7C4J - chains B and F of the 12 polymer chains in the assembly; structure by electron microscopy, 2.89 A resolution.

[Chain B]
Protein: SWI/SNF complex subunit SWI3
Source organism: Saccharomyces cerevisiae S288C
UniProtKB: P32591 (SWI3_YEAST); residue numbers follow UniProt; this construct covers 1-825
Amino-acid sequence (825 residues; numbered 1 to 825; the number before each row is that of its first residue):
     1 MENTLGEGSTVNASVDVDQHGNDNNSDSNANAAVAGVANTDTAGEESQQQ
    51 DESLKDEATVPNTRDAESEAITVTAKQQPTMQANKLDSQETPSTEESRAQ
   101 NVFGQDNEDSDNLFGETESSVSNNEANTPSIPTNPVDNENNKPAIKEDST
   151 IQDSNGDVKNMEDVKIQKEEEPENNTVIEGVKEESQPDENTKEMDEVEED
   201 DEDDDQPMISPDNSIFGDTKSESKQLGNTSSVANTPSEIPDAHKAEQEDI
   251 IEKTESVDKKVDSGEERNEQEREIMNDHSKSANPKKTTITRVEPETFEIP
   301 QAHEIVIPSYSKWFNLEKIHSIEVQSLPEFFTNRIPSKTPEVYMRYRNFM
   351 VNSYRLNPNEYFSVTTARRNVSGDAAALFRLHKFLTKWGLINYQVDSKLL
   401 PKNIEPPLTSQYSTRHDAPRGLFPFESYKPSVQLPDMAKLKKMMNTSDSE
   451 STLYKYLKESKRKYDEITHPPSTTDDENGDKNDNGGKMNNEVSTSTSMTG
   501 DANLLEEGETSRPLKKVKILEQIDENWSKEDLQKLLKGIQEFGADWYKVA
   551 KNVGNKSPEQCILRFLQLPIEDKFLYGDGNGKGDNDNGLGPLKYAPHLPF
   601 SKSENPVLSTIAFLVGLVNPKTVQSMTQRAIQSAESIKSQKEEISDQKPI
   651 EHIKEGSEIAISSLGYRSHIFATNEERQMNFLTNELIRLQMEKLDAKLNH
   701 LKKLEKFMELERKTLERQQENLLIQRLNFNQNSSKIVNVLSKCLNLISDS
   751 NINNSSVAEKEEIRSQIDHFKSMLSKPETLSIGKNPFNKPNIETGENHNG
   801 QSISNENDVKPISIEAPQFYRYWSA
Disordered / not traced: 1-298, 469-513, 580-586, 641-665, 743-760, 789-825

[Chain F]
Protein: SWI/SNF chromatin-remodeling complex subunit SNF5
Source organism: Saccharomyces cerevisiae S288C
UniProtKB: P18480 (SNF5_YEAST); residue numbers follow UniProt; this construct covers 1-905
Amino-acid sequence (905 residues; row label = number of the first residue in the row):
     1 MNNQPQGTNSVPNSIGNIFSNIGTPSFNMAQIPQQLYQSLTPQQLQMIQQ
    51 RHQQLLRSRLQQQQQQQQQTSPPPQTHQSPPPPPQQSQPIANQSATSTPP
   101 PPPAPHNLHPQIGQVPLAPAPINLPPQIAQLPLATQQQVLNKLRQQAIAK
   151 NNPQVVNAITVAQQQVQRQIEQQKGQQTAQTQLEQQRQLLVQQQQQQQLR
   201 NQIQRQQQQQFRHHVQIQQQQQKQQQQQQQHQQQQQQQQQQQQQQQQQQQ
   251 QQQQQQQQQQQQQQQQQQGQIPQSQQVPQVRSMSGQPPTNVQPTIGQLPQ
   301 LPKLNLPKYQTIQYDPPETKLPYPTYWSDKKADTDTLLYEQIIQRDKINK
   351 YSLIRETNGYDPFSIYGFSNKEYISRLWHTLKYYQDLKNTRMKSITSTSQ
   401 KIPSASIWGNGYSGYGNGITNTTTRVIPQVEVGNRKHYLEDKLKVYKQAM
   451 NETSEQLVPIRLEFDQDRDRFFLRDTLLWNKNDKLIKIEDFVDDMLRDYR
   501 FEDATREQHIDTICQSIQEQIQEFQGNPYIELNQDRLGGDDLRIRIKLDI
   551 VVGQNQLIDQFEWDISNSDNCPEEFAESMCQELELPGEFVTAIAHSIREQ
   601 VHMYHKSLALLGYNFDGSAIEDDDIRSRMLPTITLDDVYRPAAESKIFTP
   651 NLLQISAAELERLDKDKDRDTRRKRRQGRSNRRGMLALSGTSASNTSMNG
   701 VHNTVAAGNASSLPPGEILLPDIADIPRTFRTPVPSTLMPGGVDVGPSVE
   751 SYELRNTTTYKSRPDRPKPVSPPCYIIDHIPGHSLLLSIKLPGKVNTKEE
   801 FAAAPNDTSSGTNAMLPSPESLKTKLNSNIRAGVTIPSIPNPIANHTVTN
   851 SPNPTLQPVIPGGAASKSVPTPSLPIAPPVAPHDSEATLLTNSNNGSSNN
   901 NTQNT
Disordered / not traced: 1-315, 667-720, 753-905

[Chain B / chain F interface]
Contacting residue pairs (86):
  P328(B) with L537(F), hydrophobic
  E329(B) with L537(F); N567(F), hydrogen bond
  T332(B) with L537(F)
  R334(B) with R536(F)
  I335(B) with G538(F); G539(F); D541(F)
  S337(B) with D541(F), hydrogen bond; T632(F); I633(F)
  K338(B) with G538(F)
  V342(B) with T634(F)
  R345(B) with L635(F); V638(F)
  Y346(B) with I633(F); V638(F), hydrophobic
  F349(B) with Y639(F)
  S363(B) with E582(F)
  V364(B) with S578(F); E582(F), hydrogen bond (backbone-side chain)
  T365(B) with E582(F), hydrogen bond; P650(F)
  R368(B) with D559(F), salt bridge; F561(F); M579(F); R640(F), hydrogen bond (backbone-side chain); P650(F)
  R369(B) with R640(F), hydrogen bond (backbone-side chain); S645(F), hydrogen bond (backbone-side chain); F648(F); T649(F)
  N370(B) with R640(F), hydrogen bond (backbone-backbone)
  V371(B) with V638(F); Y639(F), hydrophobic; R640(F)
  S372(B) with E562(F); I633(F); D637(F); V638(F), hydrogen bond (backbone-backbone); R640(F)
  G373(B) with E562(F); I633(F)
  D374(B) with R543(F); W563(F); D564(F), hydrogen bond (side chain-backbone); N570(F)
  A375(B) with E562(F), hydrogen bond (backbone-backbone); F575(F), hydrophobic
  A376(B) with W563(F), hydrophobic; N570(F)
  F379(B) with E574(F); S578(F)
  R380(B) with N567(F); D569(F); N570(F), hydrogen bond
  K383(B) with E574(F), salt bridge
  P401(B) with Q581(F)
  K402(B) with Q581(F); E584(F)
  N403(B) with Q581(F), hydrogen bond
  I404(B) with E584(F); L585(F)
  D417(B) with G411(F); Y412(F); S413(F), hydrogen bond (side chain-backbone); Y415(F)
  A418(B) with G411(F); Y412(F)
  P419(B) with Y412(F)
  R420(B) with S406(F); W408(F); G409(F), hydrogen bond (side chain-backbone); N421(F)
  F425(B) with L387(F), hydrophobic; I407(F), hydrophobic
  S427(B) with Y383(F)
  I467(B) with Y323(F), hydrophobic
  A595(B) with F368(F)
  P596(B) with F368(F)
  H597(B) with Y373(F)
  F600(B) with E356(F)
  S601(B) with E356(F)
  S603(B) with N349(F); S352(F); L353(F)
Also at the interface, not in a pair above, chain B (49 interface residues in all): P336, Y361, P406, F423, T468, K602
Also at the interface, not in a pair above, chain F (59 interface residues in all): I348, N410, G416, T420, E577, P586, M739

[In short]
The interface between chain B and chain F involves 49 residues on one side and 59 on the other, with 15
hydrogen bonds and 2 salt bridges. Polar contacts include R368(B)-D559(F), K383(B)-E574(F) and
E329(B)-N567(F).
Chain B is SWI/SNF complex subunit SWI3 and chain F is SWI/SNF chromatin-remodeling complex subunit SNF5, both
from Saccharomyces cerevisiae S288C; the structure, Cryo-EM structure of the yeast Swi/Snf complex in a
nucleosome free state, was determined by electron microscopy.
